PDB entry 9G9D | electron microscopy, 2.90 A resolution | chains E and T of the 12 polymer chains in the assembly

Chain E:
Molecule: CRISPR system Cms endoribonuclease Csm3
Organism: Enterococcus italicus DSM 15952
Notes: EC 3.1.-.-
Reference sequence: E6LHV5 (CSM3_ENTI1); residues 1-214 here = UniProt positions 1-214
Amino-acid sequence (214 residues; numbered 1 to 214; the number before each row is that of its first residue):
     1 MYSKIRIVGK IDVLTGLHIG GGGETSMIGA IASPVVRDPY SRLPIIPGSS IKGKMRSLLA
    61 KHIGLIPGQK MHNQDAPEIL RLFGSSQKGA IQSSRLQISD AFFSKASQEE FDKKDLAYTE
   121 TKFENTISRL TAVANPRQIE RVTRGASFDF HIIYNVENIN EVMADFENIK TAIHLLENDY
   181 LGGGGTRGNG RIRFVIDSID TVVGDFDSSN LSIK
Unresolved in the structure: 1, 212-214
Construct notes: engineered mutation Ala32 (Asp in E6LHV5)

Chain T:
Molecule: 47-nt RNA strand
Sequence (47 nucleotides; numbered 1 to 47; the number before each row is that of its first residue):
     1 CCCCCAGCGC UUCAGCGUUC UUCGGAAUGU CGCGCAUUGG CAUGGAA
Unresolved in the structure: 1-7, 43-47

Chain E / chain T interface:
Contacting residue pairs - 14 pairs, chain E then chain T:
  Ile28(E) - A27(T)  phosphate contact
  Gly29(E) - A27(T)  phosphate contact
  Ala30(E) - A27(T)  phosphate contact
  Ala32(E) - A27(T)  base contact
  Lys88(E) - A36(T)  phosphate contact
  Lys88(E) - U37(T)  sugar contact
  Ala134(E) - G25(T)  hydrogen bond to the sugar
  Asn135(E) - G25(T)  hydrogen bond to the sugar
  Asn135(E) - A26(T)  phosphate contact
  Asn135(E) - A27(T)  hydrogen bond to the sugar
  Pro136(E) - G25(T)  base contact
  Pro136(E) - A26(T)  sugar contact
  Pro136(E) - A27(T)  sugar contact
  Arg137(E) - A27(T)  base contact
Also at the interface, not in a pair above, chain E (12 interface residues in all): Asn125, Thr126, Val133
Also at the interface, not in a pair above, chain T (7 interface residues in all): G24, U28

Summary:
Chain E and chain T form an interface of 12 and 7 residues respectively; the contacts include 3 hydrogen
bonds. Polar contacts include Ala134(E)-G25(T), Asn135(E)-G25(T) and Asn135(E)-A27(T).
Here chain E is CRISPR system Cms endoribonuclease Csm3 (Enterococcus italicus DSM 15952) and chain T is a
47-nt RNA strand. Entry 9G9D (CryoEM structure of Enterococcus italicus Csm-crRNA-CTR (4.3) complex) was
determined by electron microscopy together with 9G9A, 9G9B, 9G9C, 9G9E, 9G9F, 9G9G and 4 further entries from
the same study.
